4E78 - chains P and A of the 3 polymer chains in the assembly; structure by X-ray diffraction, 2.90 A resolution.

# Chain P
Molecule: 6-nt RNA strand
Sequence (6 nucleotides; row label = number of the first residue in the row):
     1 UACCGX
Not modelled in the structure: 1
Modified / non-standard residues: GDO (3'-deoxy-guanosine 5'-monophosphate) at position 6

# Chain A
Protein: PROTEIN (RNA-directed RNA polymerase)
Organism: Hepatitis C virus
Notes: EC 2.7.7.48
UniProtKB: Q99IB8 (POLG_HCVJF); residues 1-570 here correspond to UniProt positions 2443-3012 (UniProt number = residue number + 2442)
Chain sequence (572 residues; each row starts with the number of its first residue; note: 8 numbers in that range are skipped by the numbering (no residue carries them; nothing is unmodelled there); numbers below 1 keep their minus sign (Met-1 is residue -1)):
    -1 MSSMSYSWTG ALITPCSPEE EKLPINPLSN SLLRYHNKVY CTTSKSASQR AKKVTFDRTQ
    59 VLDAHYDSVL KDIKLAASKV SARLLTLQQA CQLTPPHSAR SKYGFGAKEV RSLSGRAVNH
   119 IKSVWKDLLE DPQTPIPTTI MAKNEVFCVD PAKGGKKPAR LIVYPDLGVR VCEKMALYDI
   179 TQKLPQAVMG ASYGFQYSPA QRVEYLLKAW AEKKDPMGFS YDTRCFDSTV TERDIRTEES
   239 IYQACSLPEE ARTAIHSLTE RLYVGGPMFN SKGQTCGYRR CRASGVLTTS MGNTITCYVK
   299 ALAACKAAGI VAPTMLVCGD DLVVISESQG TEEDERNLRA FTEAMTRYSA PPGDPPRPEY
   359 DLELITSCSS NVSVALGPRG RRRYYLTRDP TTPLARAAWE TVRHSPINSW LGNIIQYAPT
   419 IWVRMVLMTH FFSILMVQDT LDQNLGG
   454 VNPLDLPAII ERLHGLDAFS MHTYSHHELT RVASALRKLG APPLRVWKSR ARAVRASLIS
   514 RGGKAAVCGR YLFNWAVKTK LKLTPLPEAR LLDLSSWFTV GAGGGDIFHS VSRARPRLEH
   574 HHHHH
Not modelled in the structure: -1, 546-578
Construct notes: expression tag (-1 to 0, 571-578); engineered mutation Gln86 (Glu2528 in Q99IB8), Gln87 (Glu2529 in Q99IB8); linker (444-445)
Disulfides: Cys316-Cys366
UniProt features mapped onto this chain:
  - binding site (Mg(2+)): Asp220, Asp318, Asp319
Reported in the primary citation:
  - conformationally variable residues (helix shift, order/disorder transition): Ile405 to Gln414, Leu545
  - binding site for the 6-nt RNA strand: Ala97, Ile160, Tyr162, Arg168, Lys172, Gln180, Phe193, Gly283, Val284, Ser288
  - binding site for the 6-nt RNA strand (chain P): Arg158, Asp225, Arg386, Arg394, His402, Gly410
  - contacts within the chain: Ser96-Arg168 (hydrogen bond), Asp225-Asn291 (hydrogen bond)

# Interface between chain P and chain A
Residue-residue contacts (16; chain P residue first):
  A2(P) with Asn406(A), hydrogen bond to the sugar
  C3(P) with His402(A), salt bridge to the phosphate; Ser407(A), sugar contact; Gly410(A), sugar contact
  C4(P) with Arg386(A), phosphate contact; Arg394(A), salt bridge to the phosphate; Ser407(A), phosphate contact; Asn411(A), sugar contact; Gln414(A), sugar contact
  G5(P) with Ser367(A), sugar contact; Arg386(A), salt bridge to the phosphate; Arg394(A), salt bridge to the phosphate
  GDO_6(P) with Arg158(A), salt bridge to the phosphate; Ile160(A), base contact; Asp225(A), hydrogen bond to the sugar; Ser282(A), base contact
Interface residues without a listed pair, chain A (16 interface residues in all): Gly283, Asn291, Gly444

# In short
Chain P and chain A form an interface of 5 and 16 residues respectively; the contacts include 2 hydrogen bonds
and 5 salt bridges. Among the polar pairs are A2(P)-Asn406(A), GDO_6(P)-Asp225(A) and C3(P)-His402(A). From
the paper: a binding site for the 6-nt RNA strand at Ala97(A), Ile160(A) and Tyr162(A) among others; a binding
site for the 6-nt RNA strand (chain P) at Arg158(A), Asp225(A) and Arg386(A) among others.
Chain P is a 6-nt RNA strand and chain A is PROTEIN (RNA-directed RNA polymerase) (Hepatitis C virus); the
structure, Crystal structure of a product state assembly of HCV NS5B genotype 2a JFH-1 isolate with beta ...,
was determined by X-ray diffraction, deposited together with 4E76 and 4E7A.
